Entry 7YEV (electron microscopy, 3.60 A resolution); this record covers chains E and U of the 22 polymer chains in the assembly.

[Chain E]
Protein: RNA helicase
Organism: Mammalian orthoreovirus 3
Notes: EC 3.6.4.13
UniProtKB: C9E874 (C9E874_9REOV); residues 1-1275 here = UniProt positions 1-1275
Chain sequence (1275 residues; numbered 1 to 1275; the number before each row is that of its first residue):
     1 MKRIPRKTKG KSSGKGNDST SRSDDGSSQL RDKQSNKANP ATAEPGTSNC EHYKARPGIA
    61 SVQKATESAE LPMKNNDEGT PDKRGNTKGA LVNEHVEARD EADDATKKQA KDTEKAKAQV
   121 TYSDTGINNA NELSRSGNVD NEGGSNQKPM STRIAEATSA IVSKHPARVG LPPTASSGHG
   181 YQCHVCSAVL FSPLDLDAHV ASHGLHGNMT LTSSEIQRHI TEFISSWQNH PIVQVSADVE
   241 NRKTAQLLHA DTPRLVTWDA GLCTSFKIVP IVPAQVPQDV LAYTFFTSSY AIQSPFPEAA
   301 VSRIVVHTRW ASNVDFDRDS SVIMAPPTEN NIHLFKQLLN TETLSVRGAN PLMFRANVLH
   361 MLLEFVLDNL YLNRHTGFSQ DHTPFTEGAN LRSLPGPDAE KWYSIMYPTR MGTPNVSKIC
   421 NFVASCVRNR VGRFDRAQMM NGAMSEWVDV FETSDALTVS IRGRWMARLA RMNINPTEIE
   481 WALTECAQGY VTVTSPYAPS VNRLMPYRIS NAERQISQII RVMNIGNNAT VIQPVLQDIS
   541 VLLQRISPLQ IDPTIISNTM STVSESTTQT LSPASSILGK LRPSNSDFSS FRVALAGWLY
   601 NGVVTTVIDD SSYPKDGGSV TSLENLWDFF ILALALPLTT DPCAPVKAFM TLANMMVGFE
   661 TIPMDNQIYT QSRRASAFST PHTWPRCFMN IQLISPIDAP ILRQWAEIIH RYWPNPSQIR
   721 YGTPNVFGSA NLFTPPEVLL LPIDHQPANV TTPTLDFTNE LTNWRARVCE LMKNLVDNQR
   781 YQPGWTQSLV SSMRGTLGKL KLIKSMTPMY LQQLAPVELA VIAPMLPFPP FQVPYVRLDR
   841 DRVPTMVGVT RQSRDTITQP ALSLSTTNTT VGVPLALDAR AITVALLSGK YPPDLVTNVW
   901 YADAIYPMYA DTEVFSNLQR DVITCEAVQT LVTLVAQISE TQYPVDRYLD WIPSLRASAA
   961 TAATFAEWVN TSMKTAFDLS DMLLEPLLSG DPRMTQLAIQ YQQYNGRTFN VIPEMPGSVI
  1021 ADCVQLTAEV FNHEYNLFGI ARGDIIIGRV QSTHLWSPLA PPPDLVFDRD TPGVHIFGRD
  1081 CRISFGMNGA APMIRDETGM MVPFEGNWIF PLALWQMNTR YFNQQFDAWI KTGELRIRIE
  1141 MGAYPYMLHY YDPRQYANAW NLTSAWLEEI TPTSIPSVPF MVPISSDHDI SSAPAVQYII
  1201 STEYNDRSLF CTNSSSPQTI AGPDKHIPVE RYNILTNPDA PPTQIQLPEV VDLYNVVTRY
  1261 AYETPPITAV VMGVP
Unresolved in the structure: 1-214

[Chain U]
Protein: Mu-2 protein
Organism: Mammalian orthoreovirus 3
UniProtKB: C9E872 (C9E872_9VIRU); numbering as in UniProt (aligned over 1-736)
Chain sequence (736 residues; each row starts with the number of its first residue):
     1 MAYIAVPAVV DSRSSEAIGL LESFGVDAGS DANDVSYQDH DYVVDQLQYM LDGYEAGDVI
    61 DALVYRNWLH HSVYCLLPPK SQLLEYWKSN PSVIPDNVDR RLRKRLMLKK DLRKDDEYNQ
   121 LARAFKISDV YAPLISSTTS PMTMIQNLNQ GEIVYTTTDR VIGARVLLYA PRKYYASTLS
   181 FTMTRCVLPF GKEVSRVPHS RFNVGTFPSI ATPKCSVMSG VDIESIPNEF IKLFYQRVKS
   241 IHANILNDIS PQIVSDMINR KRLRVHTPSN RRAAQLMHLP YHVKRGASHV DVYRVDVVNV
   301 LFEVVDVADG LRSVSRKLIM HTVPVCILEL LGIEIADYCI RQEDGMFTDW FLLLTMLSDG
   361 LTDRRTHCQY LINPSSMPPD VILNISITGF INRHTIDVMP DVYDFIKPIG AVLPKGSFKS
   421 TIMRVLDSIS VLGVKIMPRA HVVDSDEVGE QMEPTFEHAV MEIYKGIAGV DSLDDLTKWV
   481 LNSDLVPHDD RLGQLFQAFL PLAKDLLAPM ARQFYDNSMS EGRLLTFAHA DSELLNANYF
   541 GHLLRLKIPY ITEVNLMIRK NREGGELFQL VLSYLYKMYA TSAQPKWFGS LLRLLICPWL
   601 HMEKLIGEAD PASTSAEIGW HVPREQLMQD GWCGCEDGFI PYVSIRAPRL VIEELMEKNW
   661 GQYHAQVIVT DQLVVGEPRR VSAKAVIKGN HLPVKLISRF ACFTLTSKYE MRLPCGHSTG
   721 RGAAYNARLA FRSDLA
Unresolved in the structure: 1, 179-195, 260-288, 628-636, 712-721, 735-736

[Chain E / chain U interface]
Pairs across the interface - 58 pairs, chain E then chain U:
  Ile216(E) with Leu567(U), hydrophobic
  Gln217(E) with Met377(U)
  His219(E) with Leu485(U)
  Ile220(E) with Val554(U), hydrophobic; Met557(U), hydrophobic
  Thr221(E) with Pro379(U)
  Glu222(E) with Ser483(U); Asp484(U)
  Phe223(E) with Asp484(U); Leu485(U), hydrophobic; Val486(U), hydrophobic; Glu553(U); Tyr574(U)
  Ile224(E) with Asn373(U); Pro379(U), hydrophobic; Val554(U), hydrophobic
  Ser226(E) with Asp484(U); Val486(U)
  Trp227(E) with Leu371(U), hydrophobic; Ile551(U)
  Gln228(E) with Asp380(U)
  Ile232(E) with Thr366(U); Cys368(U)
  His249(E) with Arg237(U), hydrogen bond; Ser240(U); Ile241(U)
  Asp251(E) with Ser240(U), hydrogen bond
  Thr252(E) with Ser240(U), hydrogen bond (backbone-backbone); Ile241(U); Ala243(U)
  Pro253(E) with Asn244(U), hydrogen bond (backbone-side chain)
  Arg254(E) with Ala243(U), hydrogen bond (side chain-backbone); Asn244(U); Asp248(U), salt bridge
  Leu255(E) with Asn244(U), hydrogen bond (backbone-side chain)
  Val256(E) with Asn244(U)
  Asp315(E) with Asp248(U)
  Asp319(E) with His367(U), salt bridge
  Thr328(E) with Leu311(U)
  Glu329(E) with Arg312(U)
  Asn330(E) with Arg312(U); Ser313(U)
  His333(E) with Val314(U), hydrogen bond (side chain-backbone); Ser315(U)
  Gln337(E) with Arg365(U), hydrogen bond
  Arg347(E) with Asp309(U), salt bridge
  His360(E) with Arg365(U)
  Arg545(E) with Ser140(U)
  Ala910(E) with Tyr65(U); Met142(U), hydrophobic
  Thr912(E) with Tyr65(U); His242(U)
  Glu913(E) with Asp61(U); Arg237(U), salt bridge
  Gln919(E) with Asn244(U), hydrogen bond
  Thr975(E) with His367(U)
  Pro1266(E) with Ile210(U), hydrophobic; Ile245(U), hydrophobic
Other interface residues (no listed pair), chain E (49 interface residues in all): Ser225, Ala250, Phe316, Leu334, Leu344, Val346, Glu364, Pro907, Ser916, Trp968, His1149, Thr1264, Pro1265, Thr1268
Other interface residues (no listed pair), chain U (41 interface residues in all): Asp306, Arg316, Lys317

[Summary]
49 residues of chain E and 41 residues of chain U are in contact; the contacts include 9 hydrogen bonds and 4
salt bridges. Polar pairs include Arg254(E)-Asp248(U), Asp319(E)-His367(U) and Arg347(E)-Asp309(U).
Chain E is RNA helicase and chain U is Mu-2 protein, both from Mammalian orthoreovirus 3; the structure, In
situ structure of polymerase complex of mammalian reovirus in the pre-elongation state, was determined by
electron microscopy, deposited together with 7YED, 7YEZ, 7YF0 and 7YFE.
